Entry 9IBZ (electron microscopy, 3.08 A resolution); this record covers chains A and B of the 5 polymer chains in the assembly.

# Chain A
Name: DNA polymerase subunit gamma-1
Source organism: Mus musculus
Notes: EC 2.7.7.7
Reference sequence: Q75WC0 (Q75WC0_MOUSE); residue numbers follow UniProt; this construct covers 26-1217
Sequence (1199 residues; row label = number of the first residue in the row):
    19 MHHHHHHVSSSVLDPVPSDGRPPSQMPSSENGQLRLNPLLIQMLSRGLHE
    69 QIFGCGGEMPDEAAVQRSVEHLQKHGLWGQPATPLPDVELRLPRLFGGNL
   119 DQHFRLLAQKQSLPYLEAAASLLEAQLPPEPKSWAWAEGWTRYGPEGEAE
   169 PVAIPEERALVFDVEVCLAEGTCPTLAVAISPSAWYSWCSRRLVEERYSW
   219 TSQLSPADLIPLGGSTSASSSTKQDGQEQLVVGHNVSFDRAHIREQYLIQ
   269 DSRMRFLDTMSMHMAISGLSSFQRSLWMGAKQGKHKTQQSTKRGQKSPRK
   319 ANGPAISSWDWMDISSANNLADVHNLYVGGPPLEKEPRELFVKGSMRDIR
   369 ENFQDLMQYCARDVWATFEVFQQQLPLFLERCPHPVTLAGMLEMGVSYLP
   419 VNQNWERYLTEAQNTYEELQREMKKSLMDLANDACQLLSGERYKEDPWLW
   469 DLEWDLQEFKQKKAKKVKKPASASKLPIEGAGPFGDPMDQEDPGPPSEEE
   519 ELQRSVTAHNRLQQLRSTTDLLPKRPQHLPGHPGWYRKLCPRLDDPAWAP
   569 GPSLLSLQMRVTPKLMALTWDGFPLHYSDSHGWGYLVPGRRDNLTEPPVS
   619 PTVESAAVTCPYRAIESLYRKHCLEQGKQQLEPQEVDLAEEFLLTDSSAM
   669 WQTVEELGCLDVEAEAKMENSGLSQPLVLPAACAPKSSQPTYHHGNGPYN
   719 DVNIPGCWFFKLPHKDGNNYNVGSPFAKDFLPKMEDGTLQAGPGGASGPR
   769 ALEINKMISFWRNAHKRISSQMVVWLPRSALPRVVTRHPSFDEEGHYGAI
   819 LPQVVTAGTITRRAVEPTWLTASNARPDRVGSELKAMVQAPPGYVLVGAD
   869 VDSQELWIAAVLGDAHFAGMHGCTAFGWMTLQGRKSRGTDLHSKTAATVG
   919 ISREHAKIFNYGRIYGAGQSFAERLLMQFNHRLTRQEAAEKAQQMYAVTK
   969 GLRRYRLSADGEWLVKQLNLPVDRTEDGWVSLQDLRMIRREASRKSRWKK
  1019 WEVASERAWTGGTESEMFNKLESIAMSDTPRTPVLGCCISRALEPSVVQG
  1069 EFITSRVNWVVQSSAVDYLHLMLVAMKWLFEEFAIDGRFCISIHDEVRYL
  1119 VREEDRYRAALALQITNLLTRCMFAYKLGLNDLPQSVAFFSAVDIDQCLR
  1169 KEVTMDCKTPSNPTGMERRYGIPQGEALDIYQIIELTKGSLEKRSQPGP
Unresolved in the structure: 19-49, 231-245, 300-325, 481-507, 609-625, 645-708, 972-1025, 1212-1217
Sequence notes: initiating methionine (19); expression tag (20-25)
Metal / ion sites: Ca2+ site 1: His252, Asp257 (shared with 1 residue of chain P); Ca2+ site 2: Asp868, Val869
Residues lining bound ligands: 2'-deoxycytidine-5'-triphosphate (DCP): Ser871, Glu873, Lys903, His910, Arg921, Lys925, Ile926, Tyr929, Tyr933, His1112, Asp1113
From the paper describing this entry:
  - mutagenesis - A449T, W726S/E1121G, G826S, Y933C: decreased catalytic activity

# Chain B
Name: DNA polymerase subunit gamma-2
Source organism: Homo sapiens
Notes: engineered mutation(s): A169T
Reference sequence: Q9UHN1 (DPOG2_HUMAN); residue numbers follow UniProt; this construct covers 26-485
Sequence (467 residues; numbered 25 to 491; the number before each row is that of its first residue):
    25 MDAGQPELLTERSSPKGGHVKSHAELEGNGEHPEAPGSGEGSEALLEICQ
    75 RRHFLSGSKQQLSRDSLLSGCHPGFGPLGVELRKNLAAEWWTSVVVFREQ
   125 VFPVDALHHKPGPLLPGDSAFRLVSAETLREILQDKELSKEQLVTFLENV
   175 LKTSGKLRENLLHGALEHYVNCLDLVNKRLPYGLAQIGVCFHPVFDTKQI
   225 RNGVKSIGEKTEASLVWFTPPRTSNQWLDFWLRHRLQWWRKFAMSPSNFS
   275 SSDCQDEEGRKGNKLYYNFPWGKELIETLWNLGDHELLHMYPGNVSKLHG
   325 RDGRKNVVPCVLSVNGDLDRGMLAYLYDSFQLTENSFTRKKNLHRKVLKL
   375 HPCLAPIKVALDVGRGPTLELRQVCQGLFNELLENGISVWPGYLETMQSS
   425 LEQLYSKYDEMSILFTVLVTETTLENGLIHLRSRDTTMKEMMHISKLKDF
   475 LIKYISSAKNVHHHHHH
Unresolved in the structure: 25-65, 138-176, 219-228, 360-361, 485-491
Sequence notes: initiating methionine (25); variant Thr169 (Ala in Q9UHN1); expression tag (486-491)
Curated features (UniProtKB/Swiss-Prot):
  - modified residue: Ser38 (Phosphoserine)
  - natural variant: Arg182 (R182W: In MTDPS16), Gly416 (G416A: No functional deficit), Asp433 (D433Y: In MTDPS16B), Gly451 (G451E: In PEOA4)

# Interface between chain A and chain B
Pairs across the interface (76; chain A residue first):
  Glu429(A) - Arg257(B)  salt bridge
  Glu436(A) - Gln261(B)
  Glu440(A) - Pro270(B)
  Lys443(A) - Lys265(B)  hydrogen bond (side chain-backbone)
  Lys443(A) - Ala267(B)
  Asp447(A) - Met268(B)
  Asp447(A) - Lys373(B)  salt bridge
  Asn450(A) - Asp459(B)
  Asp451(A) - Leu367(B)
  Asp451(A) - Lys373(B)  salt bridge
  Cys453(A) - Thr460(B)
  Cys453(A) - Met462(B)
  Gln454(A) - Leu367(B)
  Gln454(A) - Arg369(B)
  Gln454(A) - Asp459(B)
  Gln454(A) - Thr460(B)
  Gln454(A) - Thr461(B)
  Leu456(A) - Met462(B)  hydrophobic
  Arg460(A) - Asn366(B)
  Arg460(A) - Leu367(B)
  Asp464(A) - Arg363(B)  salt bridge
  Trp466(A) - Arg363(B)
  Phe477(A) - Leu452(B)  hydrophobic
  Phe477(A) - Met465(B)  hydrophobic
  Gln479(A) - Met465(B)
  Thr525(A) - Gln397(B)
  Ala526(A) - Gln397(B)
  Ala526(A) - Gly401(B)
  Arg529(A) - Glu394(B)  salt bridge
  Arg529(A) - Val398(B)
  Leu530(A) - Gly401(B)
  Leu530(A) - Glu405(B)
  Leu530(A) - Ile468(B)  hydrophobic
  Leu533(A) - Thr447(B)
  Leu533(A) - Leu448(B)
  Leu533(A) - His467(B)
  Leu533(A) - Ile468(B)  hydrophobic
  Arg534(A) - Ser469(B)
  Thr536(A) - Glu449(B)
  Thr536(A) - Asn450(B)  hydrogen bond (side chain-backbone)
  Thr536(A) - Gly451(B)
  Thr536(A) - His467(B)  hydrogen bond
  Thr537(A) - His467(B)
  Leu547(A) - Glu464(B)
  Pro548(A) - Glu464(B)
  Gly549(A) - Met462(B)
  Gly549(A) - Lys463(B)
  Gly549(A) - Glu464(B)  hydrogen bond (backbone-side chain)
  His550(A) - Thr460(B)  hydrogen bond
  His550(A) - Met462(B)
  His550(A) - Glu464(B)  salt bridge
  Tyr554(A) - Thr460(B)
  Trp566(A) - Lys477(B)
  Pro568(A) - Tyr478(B)  hydrophobic
  Pro568(A) - Ser481(B)
  Lys582(A) - Arg363(B)  hydrogen bond (backbone-side chain)
  Leu583(A) - Arg363(B)  hydrogen bond (backbone-side chain)
  Ala585(A) - Arg363(B)
  Leu636(A) - Thr362(B)
  Lys639(A) - Thr362(B)
  Pro761(A) - Thr362(B)
  Gly762(A) - Glu358(B)
  Gly762(A) - Thr362(B)
  Gly762(A) - Lys364(B)  hydrogen bond (backbone-side chain)
  Gly763(A) - Glu358(B)
  Ala764(A) - Thr357(B)
  Ala764(A) - Glu358(B)  hydrogen bond (backbone-side chain)
  Ser765(A) - Glu358(B)
  Arg768(A) - Ser271(B)
  Glu812(A) - Arg246(B)  salt bridge
  Thr1182(A) - Asp253(B)  hydrogen bond
  Thr1182(A) - Asp277(B)
  Arg1186(A) - Asp277(B)  salt bridge
  Arg1186(A) - Lys285(B)
  Arg1186(A) - Gly286(B)
  Arg1187(A) - Asp253(B)
Also at the interface, not in a pair above, chain A (52 interface residues in all): Leu448, Leu455, Leu467, Arg522, Leu540, Leu561, Ala632
Also at the interface, not in a pair above, chain B (52 interface residues in all): Asn249, Asn287, Lys365, Gln400, Leu402, Lys470, Phe474

# Overview
Chain A and chain B each contribute 52 residues to their interface; the contacts include 10 hydrogen bonds and
8 salt bridges. Polar pairs include Glu429(A)-Arg257(B), Asp447(A)-Lys373(B) and Asp451(A)-Lys373(B). Ligands
of chain A: 2'-deoxycytidine-5'-triphosphate. His252(A) and Asp257(A) form the Ca2+ site 1. From the paper:
A449T, W726S/E1121G and G826S of chain A, among others, reduce catalytic activity.
Chain A is DNA polymerase subunit gamma-1 (Mus musculus) and chain B is DNA polymerase subunit gamma-2 (Homo
sapiens); the structure, Chimeric mitochondrial DNA polymerase gamma ternary complex (mAhB) in human-like
error-editing conformer (composite), was determined by electron microscopy (same publication as 9G74, 9G75,
9G77, 9IBX, 9IC0, 9IC1 and 9IC3).
